Entry 8EN8 (X-ray diffraction, 2.70 A resolution); this record covers chains A and C of the 5 polymer chains in the assembly.

== Chain A ==
Molecule: MHC class I antigen
Source organism: Homo sapiens
UniProt: F4NBT2 (F4NBT2_HUMAN); residues 1-276 here correspond to UniProt positions 25-300 (UniProt number = residue number + 24)
Amino-acid sequence (276 residues; numbered 1 to 276; the number before each row is that of its first residue):
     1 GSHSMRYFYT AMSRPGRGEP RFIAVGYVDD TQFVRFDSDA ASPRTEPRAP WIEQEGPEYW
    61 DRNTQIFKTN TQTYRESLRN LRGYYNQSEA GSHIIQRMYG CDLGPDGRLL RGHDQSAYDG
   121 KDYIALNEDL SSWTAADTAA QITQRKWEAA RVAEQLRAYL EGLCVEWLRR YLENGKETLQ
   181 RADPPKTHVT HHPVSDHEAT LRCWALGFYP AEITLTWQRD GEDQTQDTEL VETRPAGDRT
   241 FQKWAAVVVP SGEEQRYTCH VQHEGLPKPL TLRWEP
Cystine bridges: Cys-101/Cys-164, Cys-203/Cys-259

== Chain C ==
Molecule: Nucleoprotein NP4 epitope
UniProt: Q08041 (NCAP_I72A4); residues 1-9 here correspond to UniProt positions 418-426 (UniProt number = residue number + 417)
Amino-acid sequence (9 residues; numbered 1 to 9; the number before each row is that of its first residue):
     1 LPFDKSTIM

== Interface between chain A and chain C ==
Residue-residue contacts (40):
  Met-5(A) with Leu-1(C)
  Tyr-7(A) with Leu-1(C), hydrogen bond (side chain-backbone); Pro-2(C)
  Tyr-9(A) with Pro-2(C)
  Arg-62(A) with Leu-1(C); Asp-4(C), salt bridge
  Asn-63(A) with Leu-1(C); Pro-2(C)
  Ile-66(A) with Pro-2(C); Phe-3(C); Asp-4(C)
  Phe-67(A) with Pro-2(C), hydrophobic
  Asn-70(A) with Ser-6(C), hydrogen bond
  Thr-73(A) with Ser-6(C)
  Glu-76(A) with Ile-8(C)
  Ser-77(A) with Ile-8(C); Met-9(C), hydrogen bond (side chain-backbone)
  Asn-80(A) with Ile-8(C); Met-9(C), hydrogen bond (side chain-backbone)
  Leu-81(A) with Met-9(C), hydrophobic
  Tyr-84(A) with Met-9(C), hydrogen bond (side chain-backbone)
  Arg-97(A) with Phe-3(C)
  Tyr-99(A) with Pro-2(C); Phe-3(C), hydrogen bond (side chain-backbone)
  Tyr-123(A) with Met-9(C), hydrophobic
  Thr-143(A) with Met-9(C), hydrogen bond (side chain-backbone)
  Lys-146(A) with Met-9(C), hydrogen bond (side chain-backbone)
  Trp-147(A) with Thr-7(C), hydrogen bond (side chain-backbone); Ile-8(C); Met-9(C), hydrophobic
  Ala-150(A) with Thr-7(C)
  Val-152(A) with Thr-7(C)
  Gln-155(A) with Phe-3(C); Lys-5(C)
  Leu-156(A) with Phe-3(C), hydrophobic
  Tyr-159(A) with Leu-1(C), hydrogen bond (side chain-backbone); Pro-2(C); Phe-3(C), hydrophobic
  Trp-167(A) with Leu-1(C)
  Tyr-171(A) with Leu-1(C), hydrogen bond (side chain-backbone)
Other interface residues (no listed pair), chain A (34 interface residues in all): Tyr-59, Thr-69, Tyr-74, Ile-95, Ser-116, Ile-124, Leu-163

== Overview ==
34 residues of chain A and 9 residues of chain C are in contact; the contacts include 11 hydrogen bonds and 1
salt bridge. Among the polar pairs are Arg-62(A)/Asp-4(C), Tyr-7(A)/Leu-1(C) and Asn-70(A)/Ser-6(C).
Here chain A is MHC class I antigen (Homo sapiens) and chain C is Nucleoprotein NP4 epitope. Entry 8EN8
(Cross-reactive 3180 TCR recognition of HLA-B*35:01-NP4 epitope from 1972 influenza strain) was determined by
X-ray diffraction.
